9E2J - chains A and D of the 6 polymer chains in the assembly; structure by electron microscopy, 3.59 A resolution.

[Chain A (and D)]
Name: Variediene synthase
From: Aspergillus stellatus
Notes: EC 4.2.3.218, 4.2.3.219, 2.5.1.29, 2.5.1.81; chain D of this document is another copy of the same molecule, construct and numbering; everything in this record applies to it too
UniProt: A0A0P0ZD79 (EVVS_EMEVA); residues 21-725 here correspond to UniProt positions 1-705 (UniProt number = residue number - 20)
Amino-acid sequence (725 residues; numbered 1 to 725; the number before each row is that of its first residue):
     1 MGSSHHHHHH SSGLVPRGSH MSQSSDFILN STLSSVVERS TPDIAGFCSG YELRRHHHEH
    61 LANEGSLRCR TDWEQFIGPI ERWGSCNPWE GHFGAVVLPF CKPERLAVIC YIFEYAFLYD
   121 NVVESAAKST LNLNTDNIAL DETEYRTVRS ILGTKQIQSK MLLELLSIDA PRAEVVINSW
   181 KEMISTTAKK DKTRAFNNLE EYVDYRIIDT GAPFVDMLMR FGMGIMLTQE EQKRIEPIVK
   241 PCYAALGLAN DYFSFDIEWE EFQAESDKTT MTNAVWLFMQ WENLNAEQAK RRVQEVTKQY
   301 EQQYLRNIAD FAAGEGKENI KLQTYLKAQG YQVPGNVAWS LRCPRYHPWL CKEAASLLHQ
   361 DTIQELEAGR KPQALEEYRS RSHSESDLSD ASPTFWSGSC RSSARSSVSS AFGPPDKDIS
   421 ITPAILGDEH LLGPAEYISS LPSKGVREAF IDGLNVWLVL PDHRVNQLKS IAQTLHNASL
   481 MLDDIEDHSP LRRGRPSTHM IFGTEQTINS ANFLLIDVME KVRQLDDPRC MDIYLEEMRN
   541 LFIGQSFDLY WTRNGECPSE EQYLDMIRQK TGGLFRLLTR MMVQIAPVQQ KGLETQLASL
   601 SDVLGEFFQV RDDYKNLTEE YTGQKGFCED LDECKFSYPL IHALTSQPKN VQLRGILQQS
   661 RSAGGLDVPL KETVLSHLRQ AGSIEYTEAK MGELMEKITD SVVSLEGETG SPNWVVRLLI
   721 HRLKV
Unresolved in the structure: 1-26, 124-142, 362-425, 620-630 (chain D: 1-26, 38-41, 125-143, 190-196, 318-320, 365-425, 620-627, 725)
Construct notes: initiating methionine (1); expression tag (2-20)
Swiss-Prot annotation at these positions:
  - motif: Asp120 to Glu124 (DDXXD 1), Asn250 to Glu258 (NSE/DTE), Asp483 to Asp487 (DDXXD 2)
  - binding site (Mg(2+)): Asp120, Asp483, Asp487
  - binding site (substrate): Asp120, Arg206 to Asp209, Asn250, Ser254 to Glu258, Arg345, Tyr346
  - binding site (isopentenyl diphosphate): Lys444, Arg447, His476, Arg493
  - binding site (dimethylallyl diphosphate): Arg492, Lys570, Thr571, Gln609, Asn616, Lys625, Lys635

[Interface between chain A and chain D]
Residue-residue contacts (12):
  Arg553(A) - Gly655(D)
  Arg553(A) - Gln658(D)
  Arg553(A) - Gln659(D)
  Asn554(A) - Arg654(D)  hydrogen bond (side chain-backbone)
  Asn554(A) - Gln658(D)
  Arg654(A) - Tyr550(D)
  Arg654(A) - Asn554(D)
  Gly655(A) - Arg553(D)  hydrogen bond (backbone-side chain)
  Gln658(A) - Arg553(D)
  Gln658(A) - Asn554(D)
  Gln658(A) - Arg661(D)
  Gln659(A) - Arg553(D)
Also at the interface, not in a pair above, chain A (9 interface residues in all): Tyr550, Glu556, Arg661
Also at the interface, not in a pair above, chain D (9 interface residues in all): Gly555

[In short]
Chain A and chain D each contribute 9 residues to their interface; the contacts include 2 hydrogen bonds.
Polar contacts include Asn554(A)-Arg654(D) and Gly655(A)-Arg553(D). From UniProt: 3 Mg2+-binding residues, 13
substrate-binding residues, 4 isopentenyl diphosphate-binding residues and 7 dimethylallyl diphosphate-binding
residues on chain A.
Both chains are Variediene synthase (Aspergillus stellatus). Entry 9E2J (Variediene synthase with five
cyclases) was determined by electron microscopy, deposited together with 9E2H, 9E2I, 9E2K, 9E2L and 9E2M.
